4OH4 - chains A and E; structure by X-ray diffraction, 2.25 A resolution.

== Chain A ==
Molecule: Protein BRASSINOSTEROID INSENSITIVE 1
Organism: Arabidopsis thaliana
Notes: EC 2.7.10.1, 2.7.11.1; fragment: kinase domain
Reference sequence: O22476 (BRI1_ARATH); residue numbers follow UniProt; this construct covers 863-1172
Sequence (333 residues; numbered 840 to 1172; the number before each row is that of its first residue):
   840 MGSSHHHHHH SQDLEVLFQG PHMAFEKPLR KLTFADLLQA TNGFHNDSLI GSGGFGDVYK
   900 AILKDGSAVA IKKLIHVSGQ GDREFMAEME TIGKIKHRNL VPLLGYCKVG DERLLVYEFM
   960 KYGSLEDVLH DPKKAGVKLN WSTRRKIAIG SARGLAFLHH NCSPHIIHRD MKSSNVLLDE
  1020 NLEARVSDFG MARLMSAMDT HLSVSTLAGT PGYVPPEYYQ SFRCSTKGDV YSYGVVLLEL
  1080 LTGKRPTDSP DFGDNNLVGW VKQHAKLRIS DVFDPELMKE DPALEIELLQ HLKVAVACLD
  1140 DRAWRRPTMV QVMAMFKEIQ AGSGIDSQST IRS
Unresolved in the structure: 840-851, 971-976, 1161-1172
Sequence notes: expression tag (840-862)
Modified / non-standard residues: Thr1039 (phosphothreonine; TPO); Ser1042, Ser1044, Ser1060 (phosphoserine; SEP)
UniProt features mapped onto this chain:
  - active site: Asp1009 (Proton acceptor)
  - binding site (ATP): Ile889 to Val897, Lys911, Glu957 to Met959, Ser963 to Asp966, Asp1009 to Asn1014, Asp1027
  - modified residue: Thr872 (Phosphothreonine), Thr880 (Phosphothreonine), Ser887 (Phosphoserine), Ser891 (Phosphoserine), Tyr956 (Phosphotyrosine), Ser981 (Phosphoserine), Thr982 (Phosphothreonine), Ser1035 (Phosphoserine), Thr1039 (Phosphothreonine), Ser1042 (Phosphoserine), Ser1044 (Phosphoserine), Thr1045 (Phosphothreonine), Thr1049 (Phosphothreonine), Tyr1052 (Phosphotyrosine), Ser1060 (Phosphoserine), Tyr1072 (Phosphotyrosine), Ser1166 (Phosphoserine), Ser1168 (Phosphoserine), Thr1169 (Phosphothreonine), Ser1172 (Phosphoserine)
  - mutagenesis: Thr872 (T872A: 10-fold increase in peptide phosphorylation), Tyr898 (Y898F: No effect on kinase activity), Ala909 (A909T: In bri1-1; brassinosteroid-insensitive dwarf mutant), Lys911 (K911E: Loss of kinase activity; dwarf mutant), Tyr945 (Y945F: No effect on kinase activity), Tyr956 (Y956F: Loss of kinase activity), Tyr961 (Y961F: No effect on kinase activity), Arg983 (R983N: In bri1-8; brassinosteroid-insensitive dwarf mutant; R983Q: In bri1-108; brassinosteroid-insensitive dwarf mutant), Gly989 (G989I: In bri1-301; impaired kinase activity and loss of autophosphorylation), Ala1031 (A1031T: In bri1-104; brassinosteroid-insensitive dwarf mutant and slightly reduced activity, but no effect on interaction with TTL), Thr1039 (T1039A: Abolishes peptide phosphorylation, and to a lower level autophosphorylation), Ser1042 (S1042A: Abolishes peptide phosphorylation, and to a lower level autophosphorylation), 14 further mutagenesis entries in UniProt
Small-molecule neighbours: AMP-PNP (ANP; phosphoaminophosphonic acid-adenylate ester): Ile889, Gly890, Ser891, Gly893, Val897, Ala909, Lys911, Val940, Tyr956, Glu957, Phe958, Met959, Gly962, Ser963, Asp966, Lys1011, Ser1013, Asn1014, Leu1016, Asp1027
What the authors report for this chain:
  - post-translational modification sites: Thr1039, Ser1042, Ser1044, Ser1060
  - contacts within the chain: Arg922-Ser1044, Arg1032-Ser1044
  - catalytic residues: Asp1009 (proposed by the authors, not directly observed)
  - specificity-determining residues: Ser1060, Asp1087, Asp1093
  - mutagenesis - K1132D: unchanged catalytic activity with BRI1 kinase inhibitor 1 (chain E)
  - specificity-determining residues: Ala1104, Ile1125, Leu1128 (proposed by the authors, not directly observed)

== Chain E ==
Molecule: BRI1 kinase inhibitor 1
Notes: fragment: C-terminal peptide
Reference sequence: Q9FMZ0 (BKI1_ARATH); numbering as in UniProt (aligned over 306-325)
Sequence (21 residues; row label = number of the first residue in the row):
   306 STMEELQAAI QAAIAHCKNS Y
Unresolved in the structure: 306, 323-326
Sequence notes: expression tag (326)
UniProt features mapped onto this chain:
  - mutagenesis: Cys322 (C322A: No effect on phosphorylation and subcellular location)

== How chain A and chain E interact ==
Contacting residue pairs (14):
  Lys1101(A) with Thr307(E); Leu311(E)
  Ala1104(A) with Leu311(E), hydrophobic
  Ile1108(A) with Ala318(E), hydrophobic
  Ile1125(A) with Ile319(E), hydrophobic
  Leu1128(A) with Ile315(E); Ala318(E), hydrophobic; Ile319(E)
  Lys1132(A) with Gln316(E), hydrogen bond
  Val1135(A) with Met308(E); Leu311(E), hydrophobic; Gln312(E)
  Leu1138(A) with Met308(E)
  Asp1140(A) with Met308(E)
Other interface residues (no listed pair), chain A (13 interface residues in all): Gln1129, Leu1131, Ala1136, Asp1139
Other interface residues (no listed pair), chain E (10 interface residues in all): Ala314, Cys322
From the paper, about this interface:
  - pairs named by the authors: Lys1132(A)-Gln316(E) (hydrogen bond)
  - interface residues, chain A: Lys1101(A), Ala1104(A), Ile1108(A), Ile1125(A), Leu1128(A), Gln1129(A), Leu1131(A), Val1135(A), Leu1138(A)
  - interface residues, chain E: Met308(E), Leu311(E), Gln312(E), Ala314(E), Ile315(E), Ala318(E), Ile319(E)
  - hot spots on chain E (mutagenesis) - Q316E (Km = 2.34 +/- 0.44 uM): increased binding to Protein BRASSINOSTEROID INSENSITIVE 1 (chain A)

== Overview ==
The interface between chain A and chain E involves 13 residues on one side and 10 on the other, with 1
hydrogen bond. The hydrogen-bonded pair is Lys1132(A)-Gln316(E). The authors report a hydrogen bond between
Lys1132(A) and Gln316(E). From the paper: the catalytic residue Asp1009(A); Q316E of chain E increases binding
to Protein BRASSINOSTEROID INSENSITIVE 1 (chain A).
Here chain A is Protein BRASSINOSTEROID INSENSITIVE 1 (Arabidopsis thaliana) and chain E is BRI1 kinase
inhibitor 1. Entry 4OH4 (Crystal structure of BRI1 in complex with BKI1) was determined by X-ray diffraction,
deposited together with 4Q5J.
